Entry 4TSF (X-ray diffraction, 3.20 A resolution); this record covers chains E and H of the 9 polymer chains in the assembly.

Chain E:
Name: ATP synthase subunit beta, mitochondrial
From: Bos taurus
Notes: EC 3.6.3.14
UniProt: P00829 (ATPB_BOVIN); residues -1 to 478 here correspond to UniProt positions 49-528 (UniProt number = residue number + 50)
Amino-acid sequence (480 residues; row label = number of the first residue in the row; numbers below 1 keep their minus sign (Gln-1 is residue -1)):
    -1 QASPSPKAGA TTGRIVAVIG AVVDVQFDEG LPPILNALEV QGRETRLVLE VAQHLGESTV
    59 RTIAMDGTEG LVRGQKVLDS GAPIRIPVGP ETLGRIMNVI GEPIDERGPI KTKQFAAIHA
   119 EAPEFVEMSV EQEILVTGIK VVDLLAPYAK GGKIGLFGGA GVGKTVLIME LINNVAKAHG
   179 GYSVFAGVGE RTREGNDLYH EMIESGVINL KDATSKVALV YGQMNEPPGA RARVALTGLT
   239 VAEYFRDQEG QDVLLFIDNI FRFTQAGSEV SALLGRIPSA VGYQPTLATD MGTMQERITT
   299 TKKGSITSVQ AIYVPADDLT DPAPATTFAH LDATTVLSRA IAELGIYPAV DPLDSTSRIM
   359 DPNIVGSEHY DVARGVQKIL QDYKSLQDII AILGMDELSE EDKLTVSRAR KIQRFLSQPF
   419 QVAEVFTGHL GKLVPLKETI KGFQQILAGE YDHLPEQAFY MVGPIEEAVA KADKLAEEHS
Not modelled in the structure: -1 to 8
Curated features (UniProtKB/Swiss-Prot):
  - binding site (ADP): Gly159, Val160, Gly161, Lys162, Thr163, Val164
  - binding site (ATP): Gly159, Gly161, Lys162, Thr163, Val164, Arg189
  - binding site (phosphate): Gly159, Val160, Gly161, Lys162, Thr163
  - binding site (Mg(2+)): Thr163, Glu188
  - modified residue: Lys74 (N6-acetyllysine), Lys111 (N6-acetyllysine), Lys148 (N6-acetyllysine), Lys209 (N6-acetyllysine), Lys214 (N6-acetyllysine), Thr262 (Phosphothreonine), Ser365 (Phosphoserine), Lys376 (N6-acetyllysine), Ser383 (Phosphoserine), Lys430 (N6-acetyllysine), Lys435 (N6-acetyllysine), Lys472 (N6-acetyllysine)
  - glycosylation: Ser56 (O-linked (GlcNAc) serine)

Chain H:
Name: ATPase inhibitor, mitochondrial
From: Bos taurus
UniProt: P01096 (ATIF1_BOVIN); residues 1-60 here correspond to UniProt positions 26-85 (UniProt number = residue number + 25)
Amino-acid sequence (66 residues; each row starts with the number of its first residue):
     1 GSESGDNVRS SAGAVRDAGG AFGKREQAEE ERYFRARAKE QLAALKKHHE NEISHHAKEI
    61 HHHHHH
Not modelled in the structure: 1-31, 50-66
Differences from the reference sequence: expression tag (61-66)
Curated features (UniProtKB/Swiss-Prot):
  - region: Gly1 to Gln27 (N-terminal inhibitory region), His49 to Ile60 (Antiparallel alpha-helical coiled coil region)
  - site (Participates in pH sensing): Glu26, His49
What the authors report for this chain:
  - mutagenesis - E30A: abolished binding to F1-ATPase (citing earlier work)

How chain E and chain H interact:
Contacting residue pairs - 23 pairs, chain E then chain H:
  Met393(E) - Tyr33(H)  hydrophobic
  Lys401(E) - Tyr33(H)
  Lys401(E) - Phe34(H)
  Lys401(E) - Arg37(H)
  Val404(E) - Phe34(H)  hydrophobic
  Ser405(E) - Phe34(H)
  Ser405(E) - Arg37(H)
  Arg408(E) - Phe34(H)
  Arg408(E) - Arg35(H)
  Arg412(E) - Arg35(H)
  Asp450(E) - Gln41(H)
  His451(E) - Gln41(H)
  His451(E) - Leu45(H)
  Leu452(E) - Gln41(H)
  Leu452(E) - Leu45(H)  hydrophobic
  Pro453(E) - Gln41(H)
  Glu454(E) - Phe34(H)
  Gln455(E) - Arg35(H)  hydrogen bond
  Leu473(E) - Leu42(H)  hydrophobic
  Ala474(E) - Leu42(H)
  Ala474(E) - Leu45(H)
  Ala474(E) - Lys46(H)
  His477(E) - Lys46(H)
Also at the interface, not in a pair above, chain E (16 interface residues in all): Asp471
Also at the interface, not in a pair above, chain H (11 interface residues in all): Arg32, Ala38, His49

Overview:
Chain E and chain H form an interface of 16 and 11 residues respectively; the contacts include 1 hydrogen
bond. The hydrogen-bonded pair is Gln455(E)-Arg35(H). The paper reports that E30A of chain H abolishes binding
to F1-ATPase.
Here chain E is ATP synthase subunit beta, mitochondrial and chain H is ATPase inhibitor, mitochondrial, both
from Bos taurus. Entry 4TSF (The Pathway of Binding of the Intrinsically Disordered Mitochondrial Inhibitor
Protein to F1-ATPase) was determined by X-ray diffraction together with 4TT3 from the same study.
